Entry 1LMP (X-ray diffraction, 2.00 A resolution); this record covers chain A.

Chain A:
Protein: Lysozyme
From: Oncorhynchus mykiss
Notes: EC 3.2.1.17
UniProtKB: P11941 (LYC2_ONCMY); residues 1-129 here correspond to UniProt positions 16-144 (UniProt number = residue number + 15)
Sequence (129 residues; row label = number of the first residue in the row):
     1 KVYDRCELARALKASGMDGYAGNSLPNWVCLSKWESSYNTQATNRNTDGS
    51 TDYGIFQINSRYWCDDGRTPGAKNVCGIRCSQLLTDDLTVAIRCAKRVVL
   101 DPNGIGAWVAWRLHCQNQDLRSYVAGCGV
Sequence notes: conflict Asp86 (Ala101 in P11941)
Curated features (UniProtKB/Swiss-Prot):
  - active site: Glu35, Asp52
Disulfides: Cys6-Cys127, Cys30-Cys115, Cys64-Cys80, Cys76-Cys94

Summary:
UniProt lists active-site residues Glu35 and Asp52.
Chain A is Lysozyme (Oncorhynchus mykiss); the structure, The crystal structures of three complexes between
chitooligosaccharides and lysozyme from the rainbow trout, was determined by X-ray diffraction, deposited
together with 1LMO and 1LMQ.
